5EWZ - chains A and C of the 4 polymer chains in the assembly; structure by X-ray diffraction, 2.34 A resolution.

== Chain A ==
Molecule: 14-3-3 protein zeta/delta
From: Homo sapiens
UniProtKB: P63104 (1433Z_HUMAN); residues 1-230 here = UniProt positions 1-230
Chain sequence (230 residues; numbered 1 to 230; the number before each row is that of its first residue):
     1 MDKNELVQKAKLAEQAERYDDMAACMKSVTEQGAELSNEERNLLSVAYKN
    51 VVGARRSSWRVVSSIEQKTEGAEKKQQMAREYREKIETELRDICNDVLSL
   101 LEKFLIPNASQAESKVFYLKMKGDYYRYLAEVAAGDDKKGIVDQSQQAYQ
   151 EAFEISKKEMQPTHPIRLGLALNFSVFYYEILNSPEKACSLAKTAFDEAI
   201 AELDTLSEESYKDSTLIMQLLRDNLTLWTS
Disordered / not traced: 1
Residues lining bound ligands: benzoic acid (BEZ): Phe-196, Ile-200, Met-218, Gln-219, Arg-222

== Chain C ==
Molecule: GRB2-associated-binding protein 2
UniProtKB: Q9UQC2 (GAB2_HUMAN); residue numbers follow UniProt; this construct covers 387-395
Chain sequence (9 residues; numbered 387 to 395; the number before each row is that of its first residue):
   387 PRRNTLPAM
Modified residues: Thr-391 (phosphothreonine; TPO)
UniProt features mapped onto this chain:
  - modified residue: Thr-391 (Phosphothreonine)
  - mutagenesis: Thr-391 (T391A/E: Impaired interaction with 14-3-3 proteins and increased EGF-independent cell proliferation; when associated with A-210)

== Chain A / chain C interface ==
Residue-residue contacts (30; chain A residue first):
  Lys-49(A) with Thr-391(C); Pro-393(C), hydrogen bond (side chain-backbone)
  Asn-50(A) with Met-395(C)
  Gly-53(A) with Met-395(C)
  Ala-54(A) with Met-395(C)
  Arg-56(A) with Arg-388(C); Arg-389(C); Thr-391(C)
  Arg-60(A) with Arg-388(C)
  Lys-120(A) with Leu-392(C), hydrogen bond (side chain-backbone); Pro-393(C)
  Arg-127(A) with Arg-389(C); Thr-391(C)
  Tyr-128(A) with Thr-391(C)
  Leu-172(A) with Asn-390(C); Thr-391(C); Leu-392(C), hydrophobic
  Asn-173(A) with Thr-391(C); Leu-392(C), hydrogen bond (side chain-backbone)
  Val-176(A) with Asn-390(C); Thr-391(C)
  Glu-180(A) with Arg-389(C), salt bridge
  Ile-217(A) with Leu-392(C), hydrophobic
  Leu-220(A) with Asn-390(C); Leu-392(C), hydrophobic
  Asp-223(A) with Asn-390(C)
  Asn-224(A) with Arg-389(C); Asn-390(C), hydrogen bond (side chain-backbone)
  Leu-227(A) with Pro-387(C); Arg-389(C)
Interface residues without a listed pair, chain A (21 interface residues in all): Ser-45, Glu-131, Trp-228
Interface residues without a listed pair, chain C (9 interface residues in all): Ala-394

== In short ==
21 residues of chain A and 9 residues of chain C are in contact, with 4 hydrogen bonds and 1 salt bridge.
Polar contacts include Glu-180(A)/Arg-389(C), Lys-49(A)/Pro-393(C) and Lys-120(A)/Leu-392(C). Bound to chain
A: benzoic acid. UniProt lists one mutagenesis site on chain C.
Here chain A is 14-3-3 protein zeta/delta (Homo sapiens) and chain C is GRB2-associated-binding protein 2.
Entry 5EWZ (Small-molecule stabilization of the 14-3-3/Gab2 PPI interface) was determined by X-ray diffraction
(same publication as 5EXA).
